Entry 7U2V (X-ray diffraction, 2.55 A resolution); this record covers chains A and B.

== Chain A (and B) ==
Name: Cytochrome c2
Source organism: Plasmodium falciparum 3D7
Notes: chain B of this document is another copy of the same molecule, construct and numbering; everything in this record applies to it too
Reference sequence: Q8I6T6 (Q8I6T6_PLAF7); residues 1-159 here = UniProt positions 1-159
Sequence (159 residues; row label = number of the first residue in the row):
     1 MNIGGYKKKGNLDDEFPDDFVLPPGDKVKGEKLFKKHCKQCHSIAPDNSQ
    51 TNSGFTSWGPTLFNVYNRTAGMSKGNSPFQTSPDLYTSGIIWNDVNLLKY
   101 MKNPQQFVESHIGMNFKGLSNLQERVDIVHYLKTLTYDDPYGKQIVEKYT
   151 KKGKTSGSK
Unresolved in the structure: 1-19, 48-55, 78-84, 149-159 (chain B: 1-19, 47-55, 77-87, 152-159)
Covalent attachments: heme c (HEC) linked to Cys38, Cys41
Bound ions: heme c Fe near His42 (its only coordinating residue here)
Ligand contacts:
  - heme c (HEC), molecule 1: His37, His42, Trp58, Gly59, Pro60, Leu62, Val65, Arg68, Thr69, Ala70, Gly71, Trp92, Leu97, Tyr100, Met101
  - heme c (HEC), molecule 2: Trp58, Met114, Asn115, Phe116, Ile128
Reported in the primary citation:
  - heme c coordination: His42

== Interface between chain A and chain B ==
Pairs across the interface - 139 pairs, chain A then chain B:
  Leu22(A) with Val129(B), hydrophobic; His130(B); Lys133(B)
  Pro23(A) with Val126(B); His130(B), hydrogen bond (backbone-side chain)
  Pro24(A) with Gln123(B), hydrogen bond (backbone-side chain); Val126(B); His130(B)
  Gly25(A) with Gln123(B); Val126(B); Asp127(B); His130(B), hydrogen bond (backbone-side chain)
  Asp26(A) with Asp127(B), hydrogen bond (backbone-side chain)
  Lys27(A) with Tyr131(B)
  Lys29(A) with Asp127(B)
  Gly30(A) with Asp127(B); Ile128(B); Tyr131(B)
  Glu31(A) with Tyr131(B); Tyr141(B), hydrogen bond
  Leu33(A) with Glu124(B); Ile128(B), hydrophobic
  Phe34(A) with Tyr131(B), hydrophobic; Leu132(B), hydrophobic
  His37(A) with Leu119(B)
  Gln40(A) with Gly75(B); Asn76(B), hydrogen bond (backbone-backbone); Met114(B), hydrogen bond
  Ile44(A) with Tyr131(B); Leu135(B), hydrophobic; Ile145(B); Tyr149(B)
  Ala45(A) with Tyr149(B), hydrophobic
  Pro46(A) with Tyr137(B); Val146(B), hydrophobic; Tyr149(B)
  Thr56(A) with Lys74(B)
  Ser57(A) with Lys74(B)
  Trp58(A) with Gly71(B); Met72(B); Lys74(B); Gly75(B); Val108(B), hydrophobic
  Leu62(A) with Leu135(B)
  Phe63(A) with Leu135(B); Thr136(B); Tyr137(B); Gly142(B); Val146(B), hydrophobic
  Asn64(A) with Leu135(B), hydrogen bond (backbone-backbone); Thr136(B); Tyr137(B)
  Tyr66(A) with Lys133(B)
  Gly71(A) with Trp58(B)
  Met72(A) with Trp58(B)
  Lys74(A) with Thr56(B); Ser57(B); Trp58(B)
  Gly75(A) with Gln40(B); Trp58(B)
  Asn76(A) with Gln40(B), hydrogen bond (backbone-backbone)
  Asp94(A) with Val129(B); Lys133(B)
  Leu97(A) with Val129(B), hydrophobic
  Leu98(A) with Arg125(B), hydrogen bond (backbone-side chain); Val126(B); Val129(B), hydrophobic
  Met101(A) with Phe116(B); Gly118(B); Leu119(B), hydrogen bond (backbone-backbone); Arg125(B); Ile128(B), hydrophobic; Val129(B), hydrophobic
  Lys102(A) with Lys117(B); Gly118(B); Leu119(B); Arg125(B)
  Pro104(A) with Phe116(B), hydrophobic; Lys117(B); Gly118(B)
  Val108(A) with Trp58(B), hydrophobic
  Met114(A) with Gln40(B), hydrogen bond
  Phe116(A) with Met101(B); Pro104(B), hydrophobic
  Lys117(A) with Pro104(B)
  Gly118(A) with Met101(B); Lys102(B); Pro104(B)
  Leu119(A) with His37(B); Met101(B), hydrogen bond (backbone-backbone); Lys102(B)
  Ser120(A) with Lys102(B)
  Gln123(A) with Pro24(B), hydrogen bond (side chain-backbone); Gly25(B)
  Glu124(A) with Leu33(B)
  Arg125(A) with Leu98(B), hydrogen bond (side chain-backbone); Met101(B); Lys102(B)
  Val126(A) with Leu22(B), hydrophobic; Pro23(B); Pro24(B); Leu98(B)
  Asp127(A) with Gly25(B); Asp26(B), hydrogen bond (side chain-backbone); Lys29(B); Gly30(B)
  Ile128(A) with Gly30(B); Leu33(B), hydrophobic; Met101(B), hydrophobic
  Val129(A) with Leu22(B), hydrophobic; Leu97(B), hydrophobic; Leu98(B), hydrophobic; Met101(B), hydrophobic
  His130(A) with Leu22(B); Pro23(B), hydrogen bond (side chain-backbone); Pro24(B); Gly25(B), hydrogen bond (side chain-backbone)
  Tyr131(A) with Lys27(B); Gly30(B); Glu31(B); Phe34(B), hydrophobic; Ile44(B)
  Leu132(A) with Phe34(B), hydrophobic; Leu62(B), hydrophobic
  Lys133(A) with Leu22(B); Tyr66(B)
  Thr134(A) with Lys27(B)
  Leu135(A) with Leu62(B); Phe63(B); Asn64(B), hydrogen bond (backbone-backbone)
  Thr136(A) with Phe63(B)
  Tyr137(A) with Pro46(B); Phe63(B); Asn64(B)
  Tyr141(A) with Glu31(B); Ile44(B)
  Ile145(A) with Ile44(B)
  Val146(A) with Pro46(B), hydrophobic; Phe63(B), hydrophobic
Also at the interface, not in a pair above, chain A (68 interface residues in all): Cys38, Lys39, Val65, Ser77, Lys99, Asn103, Gln105, Leu122, Gly142
Also at the interface, not in a pair above, chain B (63 interface residues in all): Val65, Asp94, Asn103, Gln105, Leu122, Thr134

== Overview ==
68 residues of chain A face 63 of chain B across their interface, with 19 hydrogen bonds. Polar contacts
include Pro23(A)-His130(B), Pro24(A)-Gln123(B) and Gly25(A)-His130(B). Chain A binds heme c. Covalently linked
heme c: at Cys38(A). The paper reports heme c coordination by His42(A).
Chain A and chain B are both Cytochrome c2 (Plasmodium falciparum 3D7); the structure, Plasmodium falciparum
Cyt c2 DSD, was determined by X-ray diffraction.
